Entry 6TYA (X-ray diffraction, 2.07 A resolution); this record covers chain A.

[Chain A]
Name: Glutamyl endopeptidase
Source organism: Staphylococcus epidermidis (strain ATCC 12228)
Notes: EC 3.4.21.19
Reference sequence: P0C0Q2 (GSEA_STAES); numbering as in UniProt (aligned over 66-282)
Chain sequence (217 residues; numbered 66 to 282; the number before each row is that of its first residue):
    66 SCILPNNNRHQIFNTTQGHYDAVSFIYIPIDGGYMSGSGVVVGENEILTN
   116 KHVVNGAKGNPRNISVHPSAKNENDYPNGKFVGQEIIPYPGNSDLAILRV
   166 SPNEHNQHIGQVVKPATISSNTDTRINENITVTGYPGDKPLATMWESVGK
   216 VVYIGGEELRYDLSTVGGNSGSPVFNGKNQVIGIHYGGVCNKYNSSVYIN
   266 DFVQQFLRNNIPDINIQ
Disulfide bonds: Cys-67/Cys-255
Sequence notes: engineered mutation Cys-67 (Val in P0C0Q2), Cys-255 (Asp in P0C0Q2)

[Overview]
Chain A is Glutamyl endopeptidase (Staphylococcus epidermidis (strain ATCC 12228)); the structure, Structure
of N-terminus locked Esp with one pro-peptide residue - V67C, D255C, was determined by X-ray diffraction,
deposited together with 6U1B, 6Q24, 6PYM and 6Q12.
